Entry 2H3P (X-ray diffraction, 2.20 A resolution); this record covers chain A.

[Chain A]
Protein: carnitine acetyltransferase
From: Mus musculus
Reference sequence: Q3V1Y3 (Q3V1Y3_MOUSE); residue numbers follow UniProt; this construct covers 30-625
Chain sequence (599 residues; numbered 27 to 625; the number before each row is that of its first residue):
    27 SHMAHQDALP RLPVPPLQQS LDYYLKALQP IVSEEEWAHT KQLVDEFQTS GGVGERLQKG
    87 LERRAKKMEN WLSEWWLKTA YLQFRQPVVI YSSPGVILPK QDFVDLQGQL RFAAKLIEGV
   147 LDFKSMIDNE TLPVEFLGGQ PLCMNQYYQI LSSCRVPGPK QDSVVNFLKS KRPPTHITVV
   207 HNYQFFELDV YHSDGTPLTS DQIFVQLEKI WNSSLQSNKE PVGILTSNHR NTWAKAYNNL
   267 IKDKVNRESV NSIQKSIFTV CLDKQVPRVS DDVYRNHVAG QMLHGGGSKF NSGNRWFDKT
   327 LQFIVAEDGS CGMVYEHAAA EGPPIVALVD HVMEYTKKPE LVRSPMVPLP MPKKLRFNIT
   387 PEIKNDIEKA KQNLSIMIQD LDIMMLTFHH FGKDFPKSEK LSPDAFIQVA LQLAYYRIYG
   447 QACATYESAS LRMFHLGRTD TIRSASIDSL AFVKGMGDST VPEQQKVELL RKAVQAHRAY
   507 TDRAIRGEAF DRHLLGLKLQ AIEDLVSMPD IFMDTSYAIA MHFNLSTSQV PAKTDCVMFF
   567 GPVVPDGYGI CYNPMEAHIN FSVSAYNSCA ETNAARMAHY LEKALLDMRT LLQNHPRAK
Differences from the reference sequence: cloning artifact (27-29)
Small-molecule neighbours:
  - carnitine (152): Trp102, Tyr107, His343, Glu347, Tyr452, Ser454, Thr465, Arg518, Ser552, Thr553, Phe566, Val569
  - coenzyme A (COA): Leu163, Tyr341, His343, Glu347, Gly348, Pro349, Lys419, Lys423, Lys426, Leu427, Ser428, Pro429, Asp430, Glu453, Ser454, Ala455, Ser456, Ile468, Arg504, Thr507, Ile511, Ser554, Gln555, Val556
Reported in the primary citation:
  - binding site for carnitine: His343, Glu347
  - catalytic residues: His343, Ser554
  - binding site for acetyl coenzyme A: Ser554, Met564
  - mutagenesis - H343A, H343E: abolished catalytic activity on hexanoyl-CoA
  - contacts within the chain: Glu347-Arg464
  - binding site for coenzyme A: His343 (proposed by the authors, not directly observed)
  - conformationally variable residues (loop rearrangement): Val368 to Pro374

[Summary]
Ligands of chain A: coenzyme A and carnitine. The paper reports catalytic residues His343 and Ser554; H343A
and H343E abolish catalytic activity on hexanoyl-CoA.
Chain A is carnitine acetyltransferase (Mus musculus); the structure, Crystal structure of murine carnitine
acetyltransferase in complex with carnitine and acetyl-CoA, was determined by X-ray diffraction, deposited
together with 2H3U and 2H3W.
